Entry 4Q5S (X-ray diffraction, 3.00 A resolution); this record covers chains A and C of the 9 polymer chains in the assembly.

# Chain A
Name: DNA-directed RNA polymerase subunit alpha
Organism: Thermus thermophilus
Notes: EC 2.7.7.6
UniProt: Q9Z9H6 (RPOA_THETH); residue numbers follow UniProt; this construct covers 1-315
Amino-acid sequence (315 residues; each row starts with the number of its first residue):
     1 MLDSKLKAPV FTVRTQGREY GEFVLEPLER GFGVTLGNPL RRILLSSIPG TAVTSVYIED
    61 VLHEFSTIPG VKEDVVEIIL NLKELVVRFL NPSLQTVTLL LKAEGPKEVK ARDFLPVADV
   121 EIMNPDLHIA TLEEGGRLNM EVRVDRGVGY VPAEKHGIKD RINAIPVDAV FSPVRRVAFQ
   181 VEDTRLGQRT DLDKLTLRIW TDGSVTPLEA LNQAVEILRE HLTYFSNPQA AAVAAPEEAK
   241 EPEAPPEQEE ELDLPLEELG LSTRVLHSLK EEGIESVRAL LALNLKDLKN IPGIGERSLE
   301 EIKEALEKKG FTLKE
Not modelled in the structure: 1-3, 230-315

# Chain C
Name: DNA-directed RNA polymerase subunit beta
Organism: Thermus thermophilus
Notes: EC 2.7.7.6
UniProt: Q8RQE9 (RPOB_THET8); residues 1-1119 here = UniProt positions 1-1119
Amino-acid sequence (1119 residues; each row starts with the number of its first residue):
     1 MEIKRFGRIR EVIPLPPLTE IQVESYRRAL QADVPPEKRE NVGIQAAFRE TFPIEEEDKG
    61 KGGLVLDFLE YRLGEPPFPQ DECREKDLTY QAPLYARLQL IHKDTGLIKE DEVFLGHIPL
   121 MTEDGSFIIN GADRVIVSQI HRSPGVYFTP DPARPGRYIA SIIPLPKRGP WIDLEVEPNG
   181 VVSMKVNKRK FPLVLLLRVL GYDQETLARE LGAYGELVQG LMDESVFAMR PEEALIRLFT
   241 LLRPGDPPKR DKAVAYVYGL IADPRRYDLG EAGRYKAEEK LGIRLSGRTL ARFEDGEFKD
   301 EVFLPTLRYL FALTAGVPGH EVDDIDHLGN RRIRTVGELM TDQFRVGLAR LARGVRERML
   361 MGSEDSLTPA KLVNSRPLEA AIREFFSRSQ LSQFKDETNP LSSLRHKRRI SALGPGGLTR
   421 ERAGFDVRDV HRTHYGRICP VETPEGANIG LITSLAAYAR VDELGFIRTP YRRVVGGVVT
   481 DEVVYMTATE EDRYTIAQAN TPLEGNRIAA ERVVARRKGE PVIVSPEEVE FMDVSPKQVF
   541 SVNTNLIPFL EHDDANRALM GSNMQTQAVP LIRAQAPVVM TGLEERVVRD SLAALYAEED
   601 GEVAKVDGNR IVVRYEDGRL VEYPLRRFYR SNQGTALDQR PRVVVGQRVR KGDLLADGPA
   661 SENGFLALGQ NVLVAIMPFD GYNFEDAIVI SEELLKRDFY TSIHIERYEI EARDTKLGPE
   721 RITRDIPHLS EAALRDLDEE GVVRIGAEVK PGDILVGRTS FKGESEPTPE ERLLRSIFGE
   781 KARDVKDTSL RVPPGEGGIV VRTVRLRRGD PGVELKPGVR EVVRVYVAQK RKLQVGDKLA
   841 NRHGNKGVVA KILPVEDMPH LPDGTPVDVI LNPLGVPSRM NLGQILETHL GLAGYFLGQR
   901 YISPIFDGAK EPEIKELLAQ AFEVYFGKRK GEGFGVDKRE VEVLRRAEKL GLVTPGKTPE
   961 EQLKELFLQG KVVLYDGRTG EPIEGPIVVG QMFIMKLYHM VEDKMHARST GPYSLITQQP
  1021 LGGKAQFGGQ RFGEMEVWAL EAYGAAHTLQ EMLTLKSDDI EGRNAAYEAI IKGEDVPEPS
  1081 VPESFRVLVK ELQALALDVQ TLDEKDNPVD IFEGLASKR
Not modelled in the structure: 57-63, 1119
Small-molecule neighbours: ATP (adenosine-5'-triphosphate): Gln390, Gln393, Arg420

# Interface between chain A and chain C
Pairs across the interface (79):
  Glu22(A) - Phe934(C)
  Val34(A) - Arg939(C)
  Asn38(A) - Gly977(C)  hydrogen bond (side chain-backbone)
  Asn38(A) - Thr979(C)  hydrogen bond (side chain-backbone)
  Asn38(A) - Gly980(C)  hydrogen bond (side chain-backbone)
  Arg41(A) - His860(C)  hydrogen bond
  Arg41(A) - Gly864(C)  hydrogen bond (side chain-backbone)
  Arg42(A) - Glu856(C)  hydrogen bond (side chain-backbone)
  Arg42(A) - Asp857(C)  salt bridge
  Arg42(A) - Gly977(C)
  Arg42(A) - Arg978(C)
  Leu45(A) - Val855(C)  hydrophobic
  Ser46(A) - Glu856(C)
  Leu62(A) - Ile745(C)
  His63(A) - Gly746(C)
  His63(A) - Ile799(C)
  His63(A) - Val800(C)
  His63(A) - Val801(C)
  Glu64(A) - Lys830(C)  salt bridge
  Phe65(A) - Phe628(C)
  Phe65(A) - Ile703(C)  hydrophobic
  Phe65(A) - Ile799(C)  hydrophobic
  Phe65(A) - Val801(C)  hydrophobic
  Thr67(A) - Asn609(C)  hydrogen bond
  Ile68(A) - Asp607(C)
  Pro69(A) - Asp607(C)
  Gly70(A) - Asp607(C)  hydrogen bond (backbone-side chain)
  Val71(A) - Asp607(C)  hydrogen bond (backbone-side chain)
  Val71(A) - Gly608(C)  hydrogen bond (backbone-backbone)
  Lys72(A) - Val606(C)
  Lys72(A) - Gly608(C)
  Lys72(A) - Pro641(C)  hydrogen bond (side chain-backbone)
  Lys72(A) - Arg642(C)
  Lys72(A) - Val643(C)  hydrogen bond (side chain-backbone)
  Asp74(A) - Arg627(C)  salt bridge
  Asp74(A) - Arg640(C)
  Leu80(A) - Arg573(C)
  Leu80(A) - Asp698(C)
  Lys83(A) - Lys696(C)  hydrogen bond (side chain-backbone)
  Lys83(A) - Asp698(C)  salt bridge
  Thr131(A) - Val644(C)
  Glu133(A) - Lys605(C)
  Glu133(A) - Val606(C)  hydrogen bond (side chain-backbone)
  Glu133(A) - Asp607(C)
  Glu133(A) - Arg610(C)  salt bridge
  Glu133(A) - Val645(C)
  Tyr150(A) - Glu692(C)
  Tyr150(A) - Leu695(C)  hydrogen bond (side chain-backbone)
  Tyr150(A) - Lys696(C)
  Tyr150(A) - Lys832(C)
  Glu154(A) - Lys832(C)  salt bridge
  Ile162(A) - Arg744(C)
  Asp168(A) - Asp698(C)
  Asp168(A) - Lys832(C)  salt bridge
  Arg176(A) - Asp863(C)
  Arg176(A) - Thr865(C)  hydrogen bond
  Val177(A) - Gly864(C)
  Ala178(A) - Pro862(C)
  Ala178(A) - Asp863(C)
  Ala178(A) - Gly864(C)
  Phe179(A) - Arg939(C)
  Gln180(A) - Arg929(C)  hydrogen bond
  Gln180(A) - Phe934(C)
  Gln180(A) - Gly935(C)
  Gln180(A) - Val936(C)
  Gln180(A) - Asp937(C)
  Val181(A) - Asp937(C)  hydrogen bond (backbone-side chain)
  Val181(A) - Lys938(C)  hydrogen bond (backbone-backbone)
  Val181(A) - Arg939(C)
  Glu182(A) - Phe934(C)
  Glu182(A) - Gly935(C)  hydrogen bond (side chain-backbone)
  Glu182(A) - Val936(C)
  Glu182(A) - Lys938(C)
  Asp183(A) - Lys938(C)
  Asp191(A) - Lys938(C)  salt bridge
  Asp193(A) - Lys938(C)  salt bridge
  Thr196(A) - Phe934(C)
  Arg198(A) - Glu932(C)  salt bridge
  Arg198(A) - Phe934(C)
Also at the interface, not in a pair above, chain A (47 interface residues in all): Arg30, Ser66, Val76, Glu134, Lys159, Asn163, Val170, Leu192, Trp200
Also at the interface, not in a pair above, chain C (53 interface residues in all): Arg697, Glu748, Ala828, Gln829, Asp976

# Summary
Chain A and chain C form an interface of 47 and 53 residues respectively; the contacts include 20 hydrogen
bonds and 10 salt bridges. Polar pairs include Arg42(A)-Asp857(C), Glu64(A)-Lys830(C) and Asp74(A)-Arg627(C).
Chain C binds ATP.
Here chain A is DNA-directed RNA polymerase subunit alpha and chain C is DNA-directed RNA polymerase subunit
beta, both from Thermus thermophilus. Entry 4Q5S (Thermus thermophilus RNA polymerase initially transcribing
complex containing 6-mer RNA) was determined by X-ray diffraction (same publication as 4Q4Z).
